Entry 6LR6 (X-ray diffraction, 3.01 A resolution); this record covers chain A.

# Chain A
Name: Leucine--tRNA ligase, cytoplasmic
From: Homo sapiens
Notes: EC 6.1.1.4
Reference sequence: Q9P2J5 (SYLC_HUMAN); residues 1-1070 here = UniProt positions 1-1070
Amino-acid sequence (1092 residues; row label = number of the first residue in the row; numbers below 1 keep their minus sign (Met-21 is residue -21)):
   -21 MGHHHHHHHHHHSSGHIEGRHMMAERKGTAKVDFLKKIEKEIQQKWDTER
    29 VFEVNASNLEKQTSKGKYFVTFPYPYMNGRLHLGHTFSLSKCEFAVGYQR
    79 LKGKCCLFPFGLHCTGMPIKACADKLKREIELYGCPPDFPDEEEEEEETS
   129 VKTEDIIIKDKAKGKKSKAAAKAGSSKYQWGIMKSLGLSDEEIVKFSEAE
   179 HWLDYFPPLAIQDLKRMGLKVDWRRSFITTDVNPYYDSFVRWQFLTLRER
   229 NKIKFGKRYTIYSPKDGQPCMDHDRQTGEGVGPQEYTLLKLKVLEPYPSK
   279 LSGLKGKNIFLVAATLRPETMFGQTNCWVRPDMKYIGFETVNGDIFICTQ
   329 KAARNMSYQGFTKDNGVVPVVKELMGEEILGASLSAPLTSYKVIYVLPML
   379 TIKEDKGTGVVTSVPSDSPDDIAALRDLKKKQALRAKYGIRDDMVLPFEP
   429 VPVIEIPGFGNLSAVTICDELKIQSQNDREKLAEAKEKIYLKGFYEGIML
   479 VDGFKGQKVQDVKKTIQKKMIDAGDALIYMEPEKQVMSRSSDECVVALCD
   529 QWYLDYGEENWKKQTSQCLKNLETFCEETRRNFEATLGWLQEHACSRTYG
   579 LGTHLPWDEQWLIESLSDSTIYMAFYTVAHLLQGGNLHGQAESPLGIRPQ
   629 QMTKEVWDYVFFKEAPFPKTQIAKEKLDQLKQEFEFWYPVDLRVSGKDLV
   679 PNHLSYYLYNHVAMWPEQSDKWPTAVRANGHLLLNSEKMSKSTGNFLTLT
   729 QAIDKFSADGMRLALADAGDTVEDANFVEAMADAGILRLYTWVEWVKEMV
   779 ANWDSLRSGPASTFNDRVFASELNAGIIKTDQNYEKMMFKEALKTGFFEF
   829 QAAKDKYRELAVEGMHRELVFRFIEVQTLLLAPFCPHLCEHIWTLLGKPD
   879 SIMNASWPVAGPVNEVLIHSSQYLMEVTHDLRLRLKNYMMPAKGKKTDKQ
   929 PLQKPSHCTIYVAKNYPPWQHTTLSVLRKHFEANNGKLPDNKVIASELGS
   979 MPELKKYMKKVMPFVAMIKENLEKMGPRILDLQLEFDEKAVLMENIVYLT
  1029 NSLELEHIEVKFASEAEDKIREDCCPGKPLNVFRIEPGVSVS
Disordered / not traced: -21 to 6, 119-155, 917-931, 1062-1070
Construct notes: expression tag (-21 to 0)
Residues lining bound ligands:
  - A2H (4-Chloro-3-aminomethyl-7-[ethoxy]-3H-benzo[C][1,2]oxaborol-1-ol modified adenosine): Tyr264, Ala292, Thr293, Leu294, Arg295, Thr298, Met299, Ile380, Lys381, Lys384, Gly385, Gly387, Val389, Thr390, Val392, Asp395, Ser396, Asp399, Lys464
  - 5'-O-(L-leucylsulfamoyl)adenosine (LSS): Phe50, Pro51, Tyr52, Pro53, Tyr54, His60, Gly62, His63, Ser66, His91, His251, Ser593, Leu594, Ser597, Tyr600, Arg671, Val672, Ser673, Gly674, Asp676, Leu677, His681, Gly708, His709, Leu710
UniProt features mapped onto this chain:
  - motif: His60 to His63 ('HIGH' region), Lys716 to Ser720 ('KMSKS' region)
  - binding site (L-leucine): Tyr52, Tyr54, Leu594, Ser597
  - binding site (ATP): Lys719
  - modified residue: Ser167 (Phosphoserine), Ser720 (Phosphoserine), Lys970 (N6-acetyllysine), Lys1047 (N6-acetyllysine)
  - natural variant: Tyr373 (Y373C: In ILFS1)
  - mutagenesis: Arg236 to Gly256 (Loss of leucyl-tRNA ligase activity. Decreased activity in post-transfer editing of tRNA(Leu) mischarged with methionine), Pro242 (P242E: Reduced leucyl-tRNA ligase activity), Gly245 (G245A: No effect on leucyl-tRNA ligase activity; G245D/R: Reduced leucyl-tRNA ligase activity; G245P: Loss of leucyl-tRNA ligase activity), Pro247 (P247A: Reduced leucyl-tRNA ligase activity), Asp250 (D250A: Reduced leucyl-tRNA ligase activity. Decreased activity in pre-transfer editing and no effect on post-transfer editing of tRNA(Leu) mischarged with methionine ...), Val514 to Tyr534 (Loss of leucyl-tRNA ligase activity. Decreased activity in post-transfer editing of tRNA(Leu) mischarged with methionine), Ser519 (S519G: Reduced leucyl-tRNA ligase activity), Val523 (V523I: Reduced leucyl-tRNA ligase activity), Ala525 (A525S: Reduced leucyl-tRNA ligase activity), Cys527 (C527E: Reduced leucyl-tRNA ligase activity)
Reported in the primary citation:
  - binding site for A2H: Thr293, Thr298, Asp399, Lys464
  - mutagenesis - H251D: abolished catalytic activity (citing earlier work)
  - catalytic residues: Thr298, Asp399 (proposed by the authors, not directly observed)

# Overview
Ligands of chain A: 5'-O-(L-leucylsulfamoyl)adenosine and compound A2H. From UniProt: 4 L-leucine-binding
residues, ATP-binding residue Lys719 and 8 mutagenesis sites. The paper reports catalytic residues Thr298 and
Asp399; H251D abolishes catalytic activity.
Chain A is Leucine--tRNA ligase, cytoplasmic (Homo sapiens); the structure, The crystal structure of human
cytoplasmic LRS, was determined by X-ray diffraction (same publication as 6LPF).
